Entry 9B3J (electron microscopy, 2.73 A resolution); this record covers chains K and L of the 27 polymer chains in the assembly.

Chain K:
Protein: ATP synthase subunit b
From: Artemia franciscana
Sequence (265 residues; each row starts with the number of its first residue; numbers below 1 keep their minus sign (Met-56 is residue -56)):
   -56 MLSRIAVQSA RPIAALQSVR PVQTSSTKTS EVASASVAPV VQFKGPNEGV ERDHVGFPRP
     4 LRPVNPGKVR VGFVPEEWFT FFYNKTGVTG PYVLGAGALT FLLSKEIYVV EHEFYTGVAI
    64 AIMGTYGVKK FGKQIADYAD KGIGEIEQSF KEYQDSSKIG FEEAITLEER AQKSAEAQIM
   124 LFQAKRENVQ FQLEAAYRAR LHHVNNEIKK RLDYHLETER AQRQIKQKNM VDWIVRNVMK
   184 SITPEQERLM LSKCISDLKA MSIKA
Not modelled in the structure: -56 to 0

Chain L:
Protein: ATP synthase coupling factor 6, F6
From: Artemia franciscana
Sequence (99 residues; numbered -20 to 78; the number before each row is that of its first residue; numbers below 1 keep their minus sign (Met-20 is residue -20)):
   -20 MLAPRISVAL RRSFSTSLPV VQKAVDPIQK LFLDKIKEYD QKSKAAGGKL LEASTEIQRE
    40 LDAELDKLKK MYGGDTADLS KFPSFHFEDP VVDPINMQK
Not modelled in the structure: -20 to 1, 77-78

How chain K and chain L interact:
Pairs across the interface (40; chain K residue first):
  Lys128(K) with Ile74(L)
  Gln135(K) with Val71(L); Asp72(L)
  Arg143(K) with Glu67(L), hydrogen bond (side chain-backbone)
  Val147(K) with Phe64(L), hydrophobic
  Glu150(K) with Phe64(L)
  Ile151(K) with Phe61(L), hydrophobic
  Lys153(K) with Tyr51(L)
  Arg154(K) with Leu58(L)
  Tyr157(K) with Tyr51(L), hydrophobic; Leu58(L), hydrophobic
  His158(K) with Leu58(L); Ser59(L)
  Glu160(K) with Leu47(L); Tyr51(L)
  Ile168(K) with Leu29(L), hydrophobic; Ile36(L), hydrophobic; Leu40(L), hydrophobic
  Lys171(K) with Ile36(L); Glu39(L), salt bridge
  Asn172(K) with Tyr18(L), hydrogen bond; Leu29(L); Ala32(L)
  Met173(K) with Tyr18(L), hydrophobic
  Asp175(K) with Ile36(L)
  Trp176(K) with Tyr18(L), hydrophobic; Glu31(L), hydrogen bond
  Ile177(K) with Phe11(L), hydrophobic; Ile15(L), hydrophobic
  Arg179(K) with Glu31(L), salt bridge
  Asn180(K) with Lys14(L); Glu17(L)
  Val181(K) with Phe11(L), hydrophobic
  Ser184(K) with Leu10(L); Lys14(L)
  Met193(K) with Pro6(L), hydrophobic; Ile7(L), hydrophobic
  Lys196(K) with Val4(L), hydrogen bond (side chain-backbone); Asp5(L); Pro6(L)
Also at the interface, not in a pair above, chain K (30 interface residues in all): Val132, Leu136, Asp156, Thr161, Lys169, Gln189
Also at the interface, not in a pair above, chain L (34 interface residues in all): Lys21, Leu30, Leu44, Met50, Pro62, Phe66, Pro69, Val70

In short:
The interface between chain K and chain L involves 30 residues on one side and 34 on the other; the contacts
include 4 hydrogen bonds and 2 salt bridges. Among the polar pairs are Lys171(K)-Glu39(L), Arg179(K)-Glu31(L)
and Arg143(K)-Glu67(L).
Chain K is ATP synthase subunit b and chain L is ATP synthase coupling factor 6, F6, both from Artemia
franciscana; the structure, Artemia franciscana ATP synthase state 2 (composite structure), pH 8.0, was
determined by electron microscopy (same publication as 9B0X and 9BPG).
